PDB entry 7WH5 | X-ray diffraction, 2.13 A resolution | chains C and N of the 14 polymer chains in the assembly

Chain C (and N):
Molecule: ATP-dependent Clp protease proteolytic subunit, mitochondrial
Source organism: Homo sapiens
Notes: EC 3.4.21.92; chain N of this document is another copy of the same molecule, construct and numbering; everything in this record applies to it too
UniProtKB: Q16740 (CLPP_HUMAN); residues 57-277 here = UniProt positions 57-277
Chain sequence (221 residues; each row starts with the number of its first residue):
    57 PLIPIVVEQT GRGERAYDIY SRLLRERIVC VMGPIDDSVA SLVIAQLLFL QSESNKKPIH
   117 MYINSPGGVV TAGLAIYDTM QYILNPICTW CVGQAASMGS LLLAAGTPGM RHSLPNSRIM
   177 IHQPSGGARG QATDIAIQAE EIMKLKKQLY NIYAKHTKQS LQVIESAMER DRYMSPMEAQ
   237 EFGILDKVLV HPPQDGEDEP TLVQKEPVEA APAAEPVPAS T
Unresolved in the structure: 57, 63-72, 181-192, 250-277 (chain N: 57, 63-72, 182-192, 249-277)
Residues lining bound ligands:
  - 9DF ((6S,9aS)-6-[(2S)-butan-2-yl]-8-(naphthalen-1-ylmethyl)-4,7-bis(oxidanylidene)-N-[4,4,4-tris(fluoranyl)butyl]-3,6,9,9a-tetrahydro-2H-pyrazino[1,2-a]pyrimidine-1-carboxamide), molecule 1: Arg78, Leu79, Glu82, Ile84, His116, Tyr118, Trp146, Val148, Leu170, Pro248
  - 9DF, molecule 2: Ile100, Ala101, Leu104, Phe105, Gln107, Ser108, Thr135, Tyr138, Ile139
Curated features (UniProtKB/Swiss-Prot):
  - active site: Ser153 (Nucleophile), His178
  - modified residue: Lys200 (N6-succinyllysine), Lys211 (N6-acetyllysine)
  - natural variant: Thr145 (T145P: In PRLTS3), Cys147 (C147S: In PRLTS3), Tyr229 (Y229D: In PRLTS3)
  - mutagenesis: Leu58 to Ile61 (Abolishes protease activity), Ser153 (S153A/C: Abolishes protease activity)
From the paper describing this entry:
  - specificity-determining residues: Trp146
  - mutagenesis - W146A: unchanged catalytic activity on ONC212
  - specificity-determining residues: Pro248, Pro249 (proposed by the authors, not directly observed)

Chain C / chain N interface:
Pairs across the interface (10):
  His178(C) - Asp227(N)  salt bridge
  Glu225(C) - Glu225(N)
  Glu225(C) - Arg226(N)  salt bridge
  Glu225(C) - Asp227(N)  hydrogen bond (backbone-backbone)
  Glu225(C) - Arg228(N)
  Arg226(C) - Glu225(N)  salt bridge
  Asp227(C) - His178(N)  salt bridge
  Asp227(C) - Ser181(N)  hydrogen bond
  Asp227(C) - Glu225(N)  hydrogen bond (backbone-backbone)
  Arg228(C) - Glu225(N)

Summary:
5 residues of chain C face 6 of chain N across their interface, with 3 hydrogen bonds and 4 salt bridges.
Polar pairs include His178(C)-Asp227(N), Glu225(C)-Arg226(N) and Asp227(C)-Ser181(N). Ligands of chain C:
compound 9DF. The paper reports that W146A of chain C leaves catalytic activity on ONC212 unchanged;
specificity determinants Trp146(C), Pro248(C) and Pro249(C).
Chain C and chain N are both ATP-dependent Clp protease proteolytic subunit, mitochondrial (Homo sapiens); the
structure, Crystal structure of human ClpP in complex with ZG180, was determined by X-ray diffraction,
deposited together with 7WGS, 7WID and 7XBZ.
